Entry 4XYK (X-ray diffraction, 3.40 A resolution); this record covers chains A and C of the 4 polymer chains in the assembly.

# Chain A (and C)
Protein: ATP-dependent 6-phosphofructokinase, platelet type
From: Homo sapiens
Notes: EC 2.7.1.11; chain C of this document is another copy of the same molecule, construct and numbering; everything in this record applies to it too
Reference sequence: Q01813 (PFKAP_HUMAN); residue numbers follow UniProt; this construct covers 1-784
Chain sequence (812 residues; each row starts with the number of its first residue; numbers below 1 keep their minus sign (Met-27 is residue -27)):
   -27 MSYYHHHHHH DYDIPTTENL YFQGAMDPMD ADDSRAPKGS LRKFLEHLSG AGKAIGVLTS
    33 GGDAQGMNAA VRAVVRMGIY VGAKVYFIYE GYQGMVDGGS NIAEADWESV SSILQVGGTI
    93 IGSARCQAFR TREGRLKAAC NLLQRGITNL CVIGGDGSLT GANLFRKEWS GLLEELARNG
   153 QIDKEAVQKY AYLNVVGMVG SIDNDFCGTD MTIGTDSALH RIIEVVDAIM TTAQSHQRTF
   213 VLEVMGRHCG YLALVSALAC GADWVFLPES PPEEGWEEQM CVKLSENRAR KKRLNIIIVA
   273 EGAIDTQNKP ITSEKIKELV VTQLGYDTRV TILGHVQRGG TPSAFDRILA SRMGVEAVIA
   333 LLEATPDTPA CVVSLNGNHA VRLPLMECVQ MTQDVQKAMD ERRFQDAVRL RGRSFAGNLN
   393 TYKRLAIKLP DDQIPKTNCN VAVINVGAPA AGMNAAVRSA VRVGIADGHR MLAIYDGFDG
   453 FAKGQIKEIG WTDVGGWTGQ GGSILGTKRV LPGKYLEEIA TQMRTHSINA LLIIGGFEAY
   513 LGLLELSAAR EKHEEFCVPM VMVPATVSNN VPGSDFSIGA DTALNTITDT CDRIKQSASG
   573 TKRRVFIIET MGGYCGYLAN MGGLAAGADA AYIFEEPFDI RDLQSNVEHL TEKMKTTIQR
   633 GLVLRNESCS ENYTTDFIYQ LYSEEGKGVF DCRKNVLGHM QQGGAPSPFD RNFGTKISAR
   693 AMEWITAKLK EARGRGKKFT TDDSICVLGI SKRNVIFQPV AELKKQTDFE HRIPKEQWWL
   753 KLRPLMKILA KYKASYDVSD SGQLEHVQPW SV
Unresolved in the structure: -27 to 16, 569-573, 705-709, 764-784 (chain C: -27 to 15, 706-710, 764-784)
Sequence notes: initiating methionine (-27); expression tag (-26 to 0)
Swiss-Prot annotation at these positions:
  - region: Lys400 to Cys411 (Interdomain linker)
  - active site: Asp175 (Proton acceptor)
  - binding site (ATP): Gly34, Arg97, Cys98, Gly127 to Ser130
  - binding site (Mg(2+)): Asp128
  - binding site (substrate): Ser173 to Asp175, Arg210, Met217 to Arg219, Glu273, Arg301, His307 to Arg310
  - binding site (beta-D-fructose 2,6-bisphosphate): Arg481, Thr538 to Asn542, Arg576, Met583 to Gly585, Glu639, Arg665, His671 to Gln674, Arg744
  - modified residue: Met1 (N-acetylmethionine), Ser6 (Phosphoserine), Ser12 (Phosphoserine), Ser21 (Phosphoserine), Ser142 (Phosphoserine), Ser386 (Phosphoserine), Lys395 (N6-acetyllysine), Lys486 (N6-acetyllysine), Tyr651 (Phosphotyrosine), Lys688 (N6-acetyllysine), Ser783 (Phosphoserine)
  - glycosylation: Ser540 (O-linked (GlcNAc) serine)
  - mutagenesis: Ser386 (S386A: Decreased interaction with ATG4B)
Residues lining bound ligands: ADP (adenosine-5'-diphosphate): Ser32, Gly33, Gly34, Tyr64, Arg97, Cys98, Gln99, Phe101, Arg102, Gly126, Gly127, Asp128, Gly129, Ser130, Gly133, Leu136
What the authors report for this chain:
  - mutagenesis - F649L, E657A (2-fold): decreased catalytic activity
  - disease-associated variants - D564N: decreased catalytic activity
  - disease-associated variants - R48C: unchanged catalytic activity on In cell lysates
  - disease-associated variants - R48C: unchanged catalytic activity
  - allosteric site: Arg48

# How chain A and chain C interact
Residue-residue contacts (31):
  Ile612(A) - Gln616(C)
  Ile612(A) - Glu657(C)
  Arg613(A) - Gln616(C)  hydrogen bond
  Arg613(A) - Glu657(C)  salt bridge
  Gln616(A) - Ile612(C)
  Gln616(A) - Arg613(C)  hydrogen bond
  Ser642(A) - Glu656(C)  hydrogen bond
  Glu643(A) - Lys659(C)
  Asn644(A) - Gln652(C)  hydrogen bond (backbone-side chain)
  Asn644(A) - Ser655(C)
  Asn644(A) - Glu656(C)  hydrogen bond
  Tyr645(A) - Leu653(C)
  Tyr645(A) - Glu656(C)
  Tyr645(A) - Glu657(C)  hydrogen bond
  Thr646(A) - Gln652(C)
  Phe649(A) - Phe649(C)  hydrophobic
  Phe649(A) - Gln652(C)
  Phe649(A) - Leu653(C)  hydrophobic
  Gln652(A) - Asn644(C)  hydrogen bond (side chain-backbone)
  Gln652(A) - Tyr645(C)
  Gln652(A) - Thr646(C)
  Gln652(A) - Phe649(C)
  Leu653(A) - Ile612(C)  hydrophobic
  Ser655(A) - Asn644(C)
  Glu656(A) - Phe610(C)
  Glu656(A) - Ser642(C)
  Glu656(A) - Asn644(C)  hydrogen bond
  Glu656(A) - Tyr645(C)
  Glu657(A) - Ile612(C)  hydrogen bond (side chain-backbone)
  Glu657(A) - Arg613(C)  salt bridge
  Glu657(A) - Tyr645(C)
Interface residues without a listed pair, chain A (15 interface residues in all): Tyr651
Interface residues without a listed pair, chain C (16 interface residues in all): Asp611

# Summary
Chain A and chain C form an interface of 15 and 16 residues respectively; the contacts include 9 hydrogen
bonds and 2 salt bridges. Among the polar pairs are Arg613(A)-Glu657(C), Arg613(A)-Gln616(C) and
Ser642(A)-Glu656(C). Bound to chain A: ADP. From the paper: F649L, E657A and D564N of chain A reduce catalytic
activity; an allosteric site at Arg48(A).
Chain A and chain C are both ATP-dependent 6-phosphofructokinase, platelet type (Homo sapiens); the structure,
Crystal structure of human phosphofructokinase-1 in complex with ADP, Northeast Structural Genomics Consortium
Target HR9275, was determined by X-ray diffraction, deposited together with 4XYJ.
